PDB entry 1N1H | X-ray diffraction, 2.80 A resolution | chains B and A

== Chain B ==
Molecule: 6-nt RNA strand
Sequence (6 nucleotides; numbered 1281 to 1286; the number before each row is that of its first residue):
  1281 AUUAGC
Disordered / not traced: 1281-1282

== Chain A ==
Name: Minor core protein lambda 3
From: Mammalian orthoreovirus 3
UniProtKB: P17378 (VL3_REOVD); residues 1-1267 here = UniProt positions 1-1267
Chain sequence (1267 residues; row label = number of the first residue in the row):
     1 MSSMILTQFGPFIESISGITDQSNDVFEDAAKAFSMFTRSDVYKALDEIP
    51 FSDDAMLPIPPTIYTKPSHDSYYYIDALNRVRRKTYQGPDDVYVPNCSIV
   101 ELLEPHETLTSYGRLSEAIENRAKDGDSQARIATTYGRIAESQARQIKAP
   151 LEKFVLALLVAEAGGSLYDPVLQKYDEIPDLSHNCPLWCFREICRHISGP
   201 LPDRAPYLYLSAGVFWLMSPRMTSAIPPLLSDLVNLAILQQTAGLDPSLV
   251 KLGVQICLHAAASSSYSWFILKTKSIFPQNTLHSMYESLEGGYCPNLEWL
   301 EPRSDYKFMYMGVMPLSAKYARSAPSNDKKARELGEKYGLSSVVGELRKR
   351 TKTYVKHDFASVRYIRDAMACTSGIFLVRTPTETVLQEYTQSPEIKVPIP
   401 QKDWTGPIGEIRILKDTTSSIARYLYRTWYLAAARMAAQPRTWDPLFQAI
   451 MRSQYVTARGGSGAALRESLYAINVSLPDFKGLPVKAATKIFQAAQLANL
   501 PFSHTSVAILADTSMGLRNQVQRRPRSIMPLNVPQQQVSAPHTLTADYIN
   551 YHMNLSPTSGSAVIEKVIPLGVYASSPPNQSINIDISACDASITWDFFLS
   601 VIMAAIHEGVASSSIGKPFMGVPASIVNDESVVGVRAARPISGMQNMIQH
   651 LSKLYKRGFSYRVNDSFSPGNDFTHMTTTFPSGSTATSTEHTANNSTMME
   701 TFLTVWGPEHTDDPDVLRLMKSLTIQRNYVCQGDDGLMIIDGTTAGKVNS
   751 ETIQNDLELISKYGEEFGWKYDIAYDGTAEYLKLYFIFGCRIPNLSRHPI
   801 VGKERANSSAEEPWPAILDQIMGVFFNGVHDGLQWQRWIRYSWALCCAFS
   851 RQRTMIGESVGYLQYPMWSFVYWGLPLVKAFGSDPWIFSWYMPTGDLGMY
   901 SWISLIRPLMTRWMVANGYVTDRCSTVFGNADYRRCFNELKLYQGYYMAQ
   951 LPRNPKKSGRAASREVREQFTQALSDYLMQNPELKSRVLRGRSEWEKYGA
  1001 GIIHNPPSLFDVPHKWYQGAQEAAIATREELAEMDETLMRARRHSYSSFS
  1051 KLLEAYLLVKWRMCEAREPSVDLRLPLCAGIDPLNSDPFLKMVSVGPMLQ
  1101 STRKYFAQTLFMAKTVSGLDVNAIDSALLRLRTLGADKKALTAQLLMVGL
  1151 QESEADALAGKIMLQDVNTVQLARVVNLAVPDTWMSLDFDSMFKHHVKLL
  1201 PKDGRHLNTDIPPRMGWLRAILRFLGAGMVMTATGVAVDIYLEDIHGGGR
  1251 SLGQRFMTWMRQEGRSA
Disordered / not traced: 1, 1266-1267
Bound ions: Mn2+ site 1: Asp-585, Ile-586, Asp-734 (together with 3'-deoxy-cytidine-5'-triphosphate); Mn2+ site 2: Asp-585, Asp-734, Asp-735 (together with 3'-deoxy-cytidine-5'-triphosphate)
Small-molecule neighbours:
  - 3'-deoxy-cytidine-5'-triphosphate (CH1): Arg-518, Arg-523, Arg-524, Arg-526, Ile-528, Asp-585, Ile-586, Ser-587, Ala-588, Cys-589, Asp-590, Ser-682, Thr-687, His-691, Asp-734
  - N7-methyl-guanosine-5'-monophosphate / GDP: Lys-32, Ser-35, Met-36, Ser-211, Glu-811, Glu-812, Pro-813, Trp-814, Pro-815, Arg-851, Gln-852, Arg-853, Thr-854, Met-855, Tyr-862, Leu-1031, Met-1034, Asp-1035
  - 3'-deoxy-guanosine-5'-triphosphate (GH3): Gln-520, Gly-560, Ser-561, Lys-566, Ser-688, Gln-732, Leu-782, Lys-783, Arg-797, His-798

== Chain B / chain A interface ==
Contacting residue pairs (29; chain B residue first):
  U1283(B) / Ala-464(A)  phosphate contact
  U1283(B) / Ser-514(A)  phosphate contact
  U1283(B) / Met-515(A)  hydrogen bond to the sugar
  A1284(B) / Gly-460(A)  phosphate contact
  A1284(B) / Gly-461(A)  hydrogen bond to the phosphate
  A1284(B) / Ser-462(A)  hydrogen bond to the phosphate
  A1284(B) / Lys-486(A)  base contact
  A1284(B) / Ala-488(A)  phosphate contact
  A1284(B) / Met-515(A)  sugar contact
  A1284(B) / Gly-516(A)  sugar contact
  A1284(B) / Pro-530(A)  sugar contact
  A1284(B) / Asn-807(A)  hydrogen bond to the base
  A1284(B) / Ser-809(A)  base contact
  G1285(B) / Arg-459(A)  phosphate contact
  G1285(B) / Gly-460(A)  hydrogen bond to the phosphate
  G1285(B) / Lys-490(A)  hydrogen bond to the phosphate
  G1285(B) / Arg-518(A)  hydrogen bond to the base
  G1285(B) / Ile-528(A)  base contact
  G1285(B) / Pro-530(A)  sugar contact
  G1285(B) / Ser-682(A)  hydrogen bond to the base
  G1285(B) / Gly-683(A)  hydrogen bond to the sugar
  C1286(B) / Gln-454(A)  phosphate contact
  C1286(B) / Thr-457(A)  hydrogen bond to the phosphate
  C1286(B) / Arg-459(A)  phosphate contact
  C1286(B) / Lys-490(A)  salt bridge to the phosphate
  C1286(B) / Gln-536(A)  sugar contact
  C1286(B) / Gly-683(A)  sugar contact
  C1286(B) / Ser-684(A)  sugar contact
  C1286(B) / Thr-685(A)  sugar contact
Interface residues without a listed pair, chain A (25 interface residues in all): Met-529, Leu-531

== In short ==
Chain B and chain A form an interface of 4 and 25 residues respectively; the contacts include 10 hydrogen
bonds and 1 salt bridge. Polar contacts include A1284(B)/Asn-807(A), G1285(B)/Arg-518(A) and
G1285(B)/Ser-682(A). Chain A binds N7-methyl-guanosine-5'-monophosphate / GDP,
3'-deoxy-cytidine-5'-triphosphate and 3'-deoxy-guanosine-5'-triphosphate.
Chain B is a 6-nt RNA strand and chain A is Minor core protein lambda 3 (Mammalian orthoreovirus 3); the
structure, Initiation complex of polymerase lambda3 from reovirus, was determined by X-ray diffraction,
deposited together with 1N35, 1N38, 1MUK and 1MWH.
